Entry 1U9F (X-ray diffraction, 2.20 A resolution); this record covers chains C and D.

== Chain C (and D) ==
Molecule: General control protein GCN4
Notes: engineered mutation(s): (TA4)15K, L16N; chain D of this document is another copy of the same molecule, construct and numbering; everything in this record applies to it too
Chain sequence (33 residues; numbered 0 to 32; the number before each row is that of its first residue; numbering starts at 0):
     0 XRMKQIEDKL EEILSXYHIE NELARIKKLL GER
Unresolved in the structure: 32 (chain D: fully traced)
Modified / non-standard residues: ACE (acetyl group) at position 0; TA4 ((S)-2-[4-(aminomethyl)-1H-1,2,3-triazol-1-yl]-4-methylpentanoic acid) at position 15

== Chain C / chain D interface ==
Residue-residue contacts (23):
  Met-2(C) / Arg-1(D)
  Met-2(C) / Met-2(D)  hydrophobic
  Met-2(C) / Ile-5(D)  hydrophobic
  Glu-6(C) / Arg-1(D)  salt bridge
  Glu-6(C) / Gln-4(D)  hydrogen bond
  Glu-6(C) / Lys-8(D)
  Leu-9(C) / Ile-5(D)  hydrophobic
  Leu-9(C) / Leu-9(D)  hydrophobic
  Leu-9(C) / Ile-12(D)  hydrophobic
  Glu-10(C) / Lys-8(D)  salt bridge
  Ile-12(C) / Ile-12(D)  hydrophobic
  Leu-13(C) / Lys-8(D)
  Leu-13(C) / Ile-12(D)  hydrophobic
  TA4_15(C) / Glu-11(D)
  TA4_15(C) / TA4_15(D)
  TA4_15(C) / Ile-18(D)
  Tyr-16(C) / Glu-11(D)  hydrogen bond
  Ile-18(C) / Ile-18(D)  hydrophobic
  Glu-19(C) / TA4_15(D)
  Leu-22(C) / Ile-18(D)  hydrophobic
  Leu-22(C) / Leu-22(D)  hydrophobic
  Leu-29(C) / Ile-25(D)  hydrophobic
  Glu-31(C) / Leu-28(D)
Other interface residues (no listed pair), chain C (16 interface residues in all): Lys-3, Ile-5, Ile-25
Other interface residues (no listed pair), chain D (14 interface residues in all): Glu-21

== In short ==
16 residues of chain C and 14 residues of chain D are in contact; the contacts include 2 hydrogen bonds and 2
salt bridges. Polar pairs include Glu-6(C)/Arg-1(D), Glu-10(C)/Lys-8(D) and Glu-6(C)/Gln-4(D).
Both chains are General control protein GCN4. Entry 1U9F (Heterocyclic Peptide Backbone Modification in
GCN4-pLI Based Coiled Coils: Replacement of K(15)L(16)) was determined by X-ray diffraction, deposited
together with 1U9G and 1U9H.
